Entry 3OAY (X-ray diffraction, 1.95 A resolution); this record covers chains K and H.

Chain K:
Protein: Fab 2G12, light chain
Source organism: Homo sapiens
Notes: antibody fragment or engineered binder
Amino-acid sequence (213 residues; row label = number of the first residue in the row):
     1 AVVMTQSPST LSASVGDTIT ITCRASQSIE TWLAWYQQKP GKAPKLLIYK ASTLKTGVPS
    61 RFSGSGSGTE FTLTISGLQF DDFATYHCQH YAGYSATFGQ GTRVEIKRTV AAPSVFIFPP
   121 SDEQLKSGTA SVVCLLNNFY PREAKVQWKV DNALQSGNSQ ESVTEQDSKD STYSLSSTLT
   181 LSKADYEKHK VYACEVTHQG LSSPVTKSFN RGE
Disulfides: Cys23-Cys88, Cys134-Cys194
Residues lining bound ligands: malonate ion (MLI): Lys107, Arg108, Thr109

Chain H:
Protein: Fab 2G12, heavy chain
Source organism: Homo sapiens
Notes: antibody fragment or engineered binder
Amino-acid sequence (224 residues; numbered 1 to 228 plus 10 insertion-coded residues; 14 numbers in that range are skipped by the numbering (no residue carries them; nothing is unmodelled there); the number before each row is that of its first residue; a row labelled like 82A-82C holds insertion residues (82A, then the next letters in order)):
     1 EVQLVESGGG LVKAGGSLIL SCGVSNFRIS AHTMNWVRRV PGGGLEWVAS IS
   52A T
    53 SSTYRDYADA VKGRFTVSRD DLEDFVYLQM
82A-82C HKM
    83 RVEDTAIYYC ARKGSDRL
100A-100F SDNDPF
   101 DAWGPGTVVT VSPASTKGPS VFPLAPS
   130 SKSTSGGTAA LGCLVKDYFP EPVTV
   156 SW
   162 NSGALTSG
   171 VHTFPAVLQS
   182 SGLYSLSSVV TVPSSSLGT
   203 Q
   205 TYICNVNHKP SNTKVDKK
   225 VEPK
Not modelled in the structure: 130-135, 228
Disulfides: Cys22-Cys92, Cys142-Cys208
Residues lining bound ligands: beta-D-fructopyranose (BDF): Ala31, His32, Thr33, Thr52A, Lys95, Gly96, Leu100, Ser100A, Asp100B, Asn100C, Asp100D

How chain K and chain H interact:
Pairs across the interface (34; chain K residue first):
  Phe116(K) with Ala139(H), hydrophobic
  Phe118(K) with Leu124(H); Ala125(H); Ala139(H)
  Ser121(K) with Phe122(H); Pro123(H)
  Glu123(K) with Val121(H); Phe122(H); Lys221(H), salt bridge
  Gln124(K) with Phe122(H); Lys145(H)
  Ser131(K) with Leu143(H); Lys145(H)
  Val133(K) with Leu124(H), hydrophobic
  Leu135(K) with Ala139(H), hydrophobic; Phe174(H), hydrophobic; Val190(H), hydrophobic
  Asn137(K) with His172(H), hydrogen bond; Thr192(H)
  Asn138(K) with His172(H), hydrogen bond
  Gln160(K) with Val177(H); Leu178(H), hydrogen bond (side chain-backbone); Gln179(H)
  Glu161(K) with Val177(H)
  Ser162(K) with Phe174(H); Pro175(H), hydrogen bond (side chain-backbone); Val177(H)
  Val163(K) with Pro175(H)
  Thr164(K) with Phe174(H)
  Asp167(K) with His172(H), salt bridge
  Ser174(K) with His172(H); Phe174(H)
  Leu175(K) with Phe174(H)
  Ser176(K) with Phe174(H)
Also at the interface, not in a pair above, chain H (22 interface residues in all): Pro126, Thr137, Leu140, Thr173, Ser188

Overview:
19 residues of chain K and 22 residues of chain H are in contact, with 4 hydrogen bonds and 2 salt bridges.
Polar pairs include Glu123(K)-Lys221(H), Asp167(K)-His172(H) and Asn137(K)-His172(H). Ligands of chain K:
malonate ion. Ligands of chain H: beta-D-fructopyranose.
Chain K is Fab 2G12, light chain and chain H is Fab 2G12, heavy chain, both from Homo sapiens; the structure,
A non-self sugar mimic of the HIV glycan shield shows enhanced antigenicity, was determined by X-ray
diffraction together with 3OAZ and 3OB0 from the same study.
